Entry 5JXY (X-ray diffraction, 1.71 A resolution); this record covers chains A and D of the 3 polymer chains in the assembly.

[Chain A]
Molecule: G/T mismatch-specific thymine DNA glycosylase
From: Homo sapiens
Notes: EC 3.2.2.29
UniProt: Q13569 (TDG_HUMAN); residues 111-308 here = UniProt positions 111-308
Amino-acid sequence (204 residues; numbered 105 to 308; the number before each row is that of its first residue):
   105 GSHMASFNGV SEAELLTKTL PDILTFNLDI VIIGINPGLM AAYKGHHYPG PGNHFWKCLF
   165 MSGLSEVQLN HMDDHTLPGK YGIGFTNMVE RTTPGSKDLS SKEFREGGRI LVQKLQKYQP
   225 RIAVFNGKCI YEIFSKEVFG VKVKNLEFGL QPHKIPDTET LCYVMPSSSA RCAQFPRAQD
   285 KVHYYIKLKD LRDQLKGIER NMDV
Not modelled in the structure: 105-110, 307-308
Differences from the reference sequence: expression tag (105-110)
Curated features (UniProtKB/Swiss-Prot):
  - cross-link: Lys248 (Glycyl lysine isopeptide (Lys-Gly) (interchain with G-Cter in SUMO2))
  - mutagenesis: Asn140 (N140A: Loss of DNA glycosylase activity but still able to bind DNA), Ala145 (A145G: Increased DNA glycosylase activity on G/T mispairs), His151 (H151A/Q: Increased DNA glycosylase activity on G/T mispairs), Asn191 (N191A: Reduced DNA glycosylase activity on G/T and G/U mispairs), Thr197 (T197A: Reduced DNA glycosylase activity on G/T mispairs), Arg281 (R281A: Restores the DNA-binding ability of the sumoylated form)
What the authors report for this chain:
  - binding site for the 28-nt DNA strand (chain D): Ile139, Asn140, Asn191, Lys201, Arg275, Ala277, Gln278
  - catalytic residues: Asn140
  - mutagenesis - N140A: abolished catalytic activity on G T (citing earlier work)
  - mutagenesis - N140A (27 000-fold): decreased catalytic activity on G U (citing earlier work)
  - mutagenesis - T197A (32-fold): decreased catalytic activity on G T (citing earlier work)

[Chain D]
Molecule: 28-nt DNA strand
Sequence (28 nucleotides; numbered 1 to 28; the number before each row is that of its first residue):
     1 AGCTGTCCAT CGCTCAXGTA CAGAGCTG
Modified positions: UF2 (1-(2-deoxy-2-fluoro-5-O-phosphono-beta-D-arabinofuranosyl)pyrimidine-2,4(1H,3H)-dione) at position 17

[Interface between chain A and chain D]
Residue-residue contacts - 40 pairs, chain A then chain D:
  Leu124(A) - UF2_17(D)  base contact
  Gly138(A) - UF2_17(D)  base contact
  Ile139(A) - UF2_17(D)  base contact
  Ile139(A) - DG18(D)  sugar contact
  Asn140(A) - UF2_17(D)  base contact
  Gly142(A) - UF2_17(D)  sugar contact
  Ala145(A) - UF2_17(D)  base contact
  His151(A) - UF2_17(D)  base contact
  Tyr152(A) - UF2_17(D)  base contact
  Gly156(A) - DA16(D)  phosphate contact
  Gly156(A) - UF2_17(D)  base contact
  Asn157(A) - UF2_17(D)  base contact
  Asn191(A) - UF2_17(D)  base contact
  Pro198(A) - UF2_17(D)  sugar contact
  Gly199(A) - DG18(D)  phosphate contact
  Ser200(A) - DG18(D)  hydrogen bond to the phosphate
  Lys201(A) - DG18(D)  base contact
  Lys201(A) - DT19(D)  hydrogen bond to the base
  Gly231(A) - DT19(D)  phosphate contact
  Lys232(A) - DT19(D)  hydrogen bond to the phosphate
  Lys232(A) - DA20(D)  salt bridge to the phosphate
  Cys233(A) - DT19(D)  hydrogen bond to the phosphate
  Phe252(A) - DA20(D)  phosphate contact
  Pro270(A) - DT19(D)  phosphate contact
  Ser271(A) - UF2_17(D)  base contact
  Ser271(A) - DG18(D)  phosphate contact
  Ser271(A) - DT19(D)  hydrogen bond to the phosphate
  Ser273(A) - DA16(D)  sugar contact
  Ser273(A) - UF2_17(D)  sugar contact
  Ser273(A) - DG18(D)  hydrogen bond to the phosphate
  Ala274(A) - DA16(D)  base contact
  Arg275(A) - DA16(D)  salt bridge to the phosphate
  Arg275(A) - DG18(D)  salt bridge to the phosphate
  Cys276(A) - DG18(D)  base contact
  Cys276(A) - DT19(D)  sugar contact
  Ala277(A) - DG18(D)  base contact
  Gln278(A) - DG18(D)  hydrogen bond to the base
  Gln278(A) - DT19(D)  hydrogen bond to the base
  Gln278(A) - DA20(D)  hydrogen bond to the sugar
  Phe279(A) - DA20(D)  phosphate contact
Interface residues without a listed pair, chain A (32 interface residues in all): Pro141, Leu143, Pro153, Met269

[In short]
The interface between chain A and chain D involves 32 residues on one side and 5 on the other; the contacts
include 9 hydrogen bonds and 3 salt bridges. Polar pairs include Lys201(A)-DT19(D), Gln278(A)-DG18(D) and
Gln278(A)-DT19(D). From the paper: the catalytic residue Asn140(A); N140A of chain A abolishes catalytic
activity on G T.
Chain A is G/T mismatch-specific thymine DNA glycosylase (Homo sapiens) and chain D is a 28-nt DNA strand; the
structure, Enzyme-substrate complex of TDG catalytic domain bound to a G/U analog, was determined by X-ray
diffraction, deposited together with 5FF8 and 5HF7.
